PDB entry 1U0C | X-ray diffraction, 2.50 A resolution | chains D and B of the 4 polymer chains in the assembly

[Chain D]
Molecule: 24-nt DNA strand
Sequence (24 nucleotides; numbered 551 to 574; the number before each row is that of its first residue):
   551 CGTAACTGTCTCACGACGTTTAGC
Ion coordination: Mg2+ site 1: DC564 (shared with 1 residue of chain A; Asp320(B) of chain B; 1 residue of chain C); Mg2+ site 2: DC564, DG565 (shared with 1 residue of chain A; Asp320(B) of chain B; 2 residues of chain C); Mg2+ site 3: DG565 (shared with 1 residue of chain A; Gly319(B) of chain B; 1 residue of chain C)

[Chain B]
Protein: DNA endonuclease I-CreI
Source organism: Chlamydomonas reinhardtii
Notes: EC 3.1.-.-
UniProt: P05725 (DNE1_CHLRE); residues 301-463 here correspond to UniProt positions 1-163 (UniProt number = residue number - 300)
Sequence (163 residues; numbered 301 to 463; the number before each row is that of its first residue):
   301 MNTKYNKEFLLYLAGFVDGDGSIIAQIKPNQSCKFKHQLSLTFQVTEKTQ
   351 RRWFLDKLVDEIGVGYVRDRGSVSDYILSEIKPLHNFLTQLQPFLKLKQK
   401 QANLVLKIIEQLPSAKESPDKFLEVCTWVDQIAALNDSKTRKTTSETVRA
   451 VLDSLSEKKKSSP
Disordered / not traced: 301, 454-463
Differences from the reference sequence: engineered mutation Cys333 (Tyr33 in P05725), Thr342 (Ala42 in P05725), Glu347 (Gln47 in P05725), Glu410 (Trp110 in P05725), Gln411 (Arg111 in P05725)
Swiss-Prot annotation at these positions:
  - region (Interaction with DNA): Gln326 to Ser332, Lys334 to Gln338, Arg368 to Arg370, Ser438 to Thr443
  - binding site (Mg(2+)): Gly319, Asp320
Ion coordination: Mg2+ site 1: Gly319 (shared with 1 residue of chain A; 1 residue of chain C; DG565(D) of chain D); Mg2+ site 2: Asp320 (shared with 1 residue of chain A; 1 residue of chain C; DC564(D) of chain D)

[Interface between chain D and chain B]
Pairs across the interface (36):
  DA563(D) with Lys348(B), salt bridge to the phosphate
  DC564(D) with Asp320(B), phosphate contact; Thr346(B), sugar contact; Glu347(B), phosphate contact; Lys348(B), hydrogen bond to the phosphate; Arg351(B), salt bridge to the phosphate; Arg370(B), base contact; Val373(B), base contact
  DG565(D) with Gly319(B), phosphate contact; Asp320(B), phosphate contact; Gly321(B), sugar contact; Ser322(B), sugar contact; Arg370(B), hydrogen bond to the base; Lys439(B), base contact
  DA566(D) with Gly321(B), phosphate contact; Ser322(B), hydrogen bond to the phosphate; Ile324(B), sugar contact; Gln344(B), base contact; Arg370(B), base contact; Lys398(B), salt bridge to the phosphate; Asn436(B), phosphate contact; Asp437(B), hydrogen bond to the phosphate; Ser438(B), hydrogen bond to the phosphate
  DC567(D) with Ala433(B), phosphate contact; Asn436(B), hydrogen bond to the phosphate; Ser438(B), hydrogen bond to the phosphate; Thr440(B), phosphate contact; Arg441(B), phosphate contact; Lys442(B), phosphate contact
  DG568(D) with Gln326(B), base contact; Thr440(B), sugar contact; Arg441(B), phosphate contact; Lys442(B), hydrogen bond to the phosphate; Thr443(B), hydrogen bond to the phosphate
  DT569(D) with Lys328(B), base contact; Pro329(B), phosphate contact
Other interface residues (no listed pair), chain B (27 interface residues in all): Ile323, Ala325

[Overview]
7 residues of chain D and 27 residues of chain B are in contact; the contacts include 9 hydrogen bonds and 3
salt bridges. Among the polar pairs are DG565(D)-Arg370(B), DC564(D)-Lys348(B) and DA566(D)-Ser322(B). UniProt
lists Mg2+-binding residues Gly319(B) and Asp320(B) on chain B.
Chain D is a 24-nt DNA strand and chain B is DNA endonuclease I-CreI (Chlamydomonas reinhardtii); the
structure, Y33C Mutant of Homing endonuclease I-CreI, was determined by X-ray diffraction (same publication as
1U0D).
